Entry 7D7C (electron microscopy, 3.60 A resolution); this record covers chains A and C of the 7 polymer chains in the assembly.

[Chain A]
Name: DNA-directed RNA polymerase subunit alpha
From: Escherichia coli
Notes: EC 2.7.7.6
UniProtKB: U9ZUN7 (U9ZUN7_ECOLX); residues 1-329 here = UniProt positions 1-329
Chain sequence (329 residues; numbered 1 to 329; the number before each row is that of its first residue):
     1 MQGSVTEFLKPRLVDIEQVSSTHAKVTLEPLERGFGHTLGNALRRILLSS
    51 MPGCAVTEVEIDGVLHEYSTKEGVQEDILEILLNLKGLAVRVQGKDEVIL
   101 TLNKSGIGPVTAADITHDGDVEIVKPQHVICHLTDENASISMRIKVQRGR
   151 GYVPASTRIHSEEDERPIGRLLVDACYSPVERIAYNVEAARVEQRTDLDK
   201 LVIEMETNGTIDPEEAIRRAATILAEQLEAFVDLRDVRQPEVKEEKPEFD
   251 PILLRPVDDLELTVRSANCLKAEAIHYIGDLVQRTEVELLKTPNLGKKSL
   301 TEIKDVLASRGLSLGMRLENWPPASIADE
Disordered / not traced: 1-7, 160-165, 233-329

[Chain C]
Name: DNA-directed RNA polymerase subunit beta
From: Escherichia coli 1-392-07_S4_C3
Notes: EC 2.7.7.6
UniProtKB: A0A080FHH4 (A0A080FHH4_ECOLX); residue numbers follow UniProt; this construct covers 1-1342
Chain sequence (1342 residues; numbered 1 to 1342; the number before each row is that of its first residue):
     1 MVYSYTEKKRIRKDFGKRPQVLDVPYLLSIQLDSFQKFIEQDPEGQYGLE
    51 AAFRSVFPIQSYSGNSELQYVSYRLGEPVFDVQECQIRGVTYSAPLRVKL
   101 RLVIYEREAPEGTVKDIKEQEVYMGEIPLMTDNGTFVINGTERVIVSQLH
   151 RSPGVFFDSDKGKTHSSGKVLYNARIIPYRGSWLDFEFDPKDNLFVRIDR
   201 RRKLPATIILRALNYTTEQILDLFFEKVIFEIRDNKLQMELVPERLRGET
   251 ASFDIEANGKVYVEKGRRITARHIRQLEKDDVKLIEVPVEYIAGKVVAKD
   301 YIDESTGELICAANMELSLDLLAKLSQSGHKRIETLFTNDLDHGPYISET
   351 LRVDPTNDRLSALVEIYRMMRPGEPPTREAAESLFENLFFSEDRYDLSAV
   401 GRMKFNRSLLREEIEGSGILSKDDIIDVMKKLIDIRNGKGEVDDIDHLGN
   451 RRIRSVGEMAENQFRVGLVRVERAVKERLSLGDLDTLMPQDMINAKPISA
   501 AVKEFFGSSQLSQFMDQNNPLSEITHKRRISALGPGGLTRERAGFEVRDV
   551 HPTHYGRVCPIETPEGPNIGLINSLSVYAQTNEYGFLETPYRKVTDGVVT
   601 DEIHYLSAIEEGNYVIAQANSNLDEEGHFVEDLVTCRSKGESSLFSRDQV
   651 DYMDVSTQQVVSVGASLIPFLEHDDANRALMGANMQRQAVPTLRADKPLV
   701 GTGMERAVAVDSGVTAVAKRGGVVQYVDASRIVIKVNEDEMYPGEAGIDI
   751 YNLTKYTRSNQNTCINQMPCVSLGEPVERGDVLADGPSTDLGELALGQNM
   801 RVAFMPWNGYNFEDSILVSERVVQEDRFTTIHIQELACVSRDTKLGPEEI
   851 TADIPNVGEAALSKLDESGIVYIGAEVTGGDILVGKVTPKGETQLTPEEK
   901 LLRAIFGEKASDVKDSSLRVPNGVSGTVIDVQVFTRDGVEKDKRALEIEE
   951 MQLKQAKKDLSEELQILEAGLFSRIRAVLVAGGVEAEKLDKLPRDRWLEL
  1001 GLTDEEKQNQLEQLAEQYDELKHEFEKKLEAKRRKITQGDDLAPGVLKIV
  1051 KVYLAVKRRIQPGDKMAGRHGNKGVISKINPIEDMPYDENGTPVDIVLNP
  1101 LGVPSRMNIGQILETHLGMAAKGIGDKINAMLKQQQEVAKLREFIQRAYD
  1151 LGADVRQKVDLSTFSDEEVMRLAENLRKGMPIATPVFDGAKEAEIKELLK
  1201 LGDLPTSGQIRLYDGRTGEQFERPVTVGYMYMLKLNHLVDDKMHARSTGS
  1251 YSLVTQQPLGGKAQFGGQRFGEMEVWALEAYGAAYTLQEMLTVKSDDVNG
  1301 RTKMYKNIVDGNHQMEPGMPESFNVLLKEIRSLGINIELEDE
Disordered / not traced: 1, 891-914, 1342

[Interface between chain A and chain C]
Contacting residue pairs - 44 pairs, chain A then chain C:
  N41(A) - G1215(C)
  N41(A) - R1216(C)
  N41(A) - T1217(C)
  R44(A) - Y1087(C)
  R44(A) - G1091(C)
  R45(A) - E1083(C)  hydrogen bond (side chain-backbone)
  R45(A) - D1084(C)  salt bridge
  R45(A) - G1215(C)  hydrogen bond (side chain-backbone)
  L65(A) - I873(C)  hydrophobic
  H66(A) - I873(C)
  H66(A) - G874(C)
  H66(A) - I929(C)
  Y68(A) - Y756(C)
  Y68(A) - I831(C)  hydrophobic
  Y68(A) - T927(C)
  Y68(A) - I929(C)  hydrophobic
  T70(A) - A729(C)
  K71(A) - D728(C)
  E72(A) - Y726(C)
  E72(A) - D728(C)
  G73(A) - D728(C)
  V74(A) - D728(C)
  V74(A) - A729(C)  hydrogen bond (backbone-backbone)
  Q75(A) - V727(C)
  Q75(A) - A729(C)
  Q75(A) - V771(C)
  Q75(A) - S772(C)  hydrogen bond
  E76(A) - A729(C)
  D77(A) - Y756(C)  hydrogen bond
  L79(A) - K1057(C)
  L83(A) - L693(C)  hydrophobic
  L83(A) - R694(C)
  K86(A) - Q824(C)
  T134(A) - V727(C)
  Y152(A) - V823(C)
  Y152(A) - Q824(C)
  Y152(A) - R1059(C)  hydrogen bond
  P154(A) - R1059(C)
  D174(A) - D826(C)
  D174(A) - R1059(C)  salt bridge
  E181(A) - R821(C)
  R182(A) - N1090(C)
  R182(A) - T1092(C)
  I183(A) - G1091(C)
Also at the interface, not in a pair above, chain A (31 interface residues in all): L48, S49, S69, I168, V180, A184, Y185
Also at the interface, not in a pair above, chain C (38 interface residues in all): S730, K755, L773, V928, K958, A1055, V1056, P1093, G1218

[Summary]
The interface between chain A and chain C involves 31 residues on one side and 38 on the other; the contacts
include 6 hydrogen bonds and 2 salt bridges. Among the polar pairs are R45(A)-D1084(C), D174(A)-R1059(C) and
R45(A)-E1083(C).
Here chain A is DNA-directed RNA polymerase subunit alpha (Escherichia coli) and chain C is DNA-directed RNA
polymerase subunit beta (Escherichia coli 1-392-07_S4_C3). Entry 7D7C (CryoEM structure of gp55-dependent RNA
polymerase-promoter open complex) was determined by electron microscopy (same publication as 7D7D).
